PDB entry 7QO3 | electron microscopy, 6.10 A resolution (low resolution: residue-level contacts below are approximate; hydrogen-bond / salt-bridge calls are withheld) | chains Y and S of the 41 polymer chains in the assembly

Chain Y:
Name: 26S proteasome complex subunit SEM1
From: Saccharomyces cerevisiae
UniProt: O94742 (SEM1_YEAST); residues 1-89 here = UniProt positions 1-89
Sequence (89 residues; numbered 1 to 89; the number before each row is that of its first residue):
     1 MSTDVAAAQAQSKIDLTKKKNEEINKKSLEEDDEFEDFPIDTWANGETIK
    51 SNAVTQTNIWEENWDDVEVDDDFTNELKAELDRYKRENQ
Swiss-Prot annotation at these positions:
  - modified residue: Ser-2 (N-acetylserine), Ser-12 (Phosphoserine)

Chain S:
Name: 26S proteasome regulatory subunit RPN3
From: Saccharomyces cerevisiae
UniProt: P40016 (RPN3_YEAST); numbering as in UniProt (aligned over 1-523)
Sequence (523 residues; row label = number of the first residue in the row):
     1 MASTAVMMDVDSSGVNDLHHSEKKYAEEDQVQELLKVLNEISKTTLTLDP
    51 RYIWRSLKDLSSLRNQELLNAETLCFTVNVLYPDSSSFKKNLLKFITSNH
   101 KSSVPGSAELRNSYPASFYSVNTEKKTIEVTAEINCFMHLLVQLFLWDSK
   151 ELEQLVEFNRKVVIPNLLCYYNLRSLNLINAKLWFYIYLSHETLARSSEE
   201 INSDNQNIILRSTMMKFLKIASLKHDNETKAMLINLILRDFLNNGEVDSA
   251 SDFISKLEYPHTDVSSSLEARYFFYLSKINAIQLDYSTANEYIIAAIRKA
   301 PHNSKSLGFLQQSNKLHCCIQLLMGDIPELSFFHQSNMQKSLLPYYHLTK
   351 AVKLGDLKKFTSTITKYKQLLLKDDTYQLCVRLRSNVIKTGIRIISLTYK
   401 KISLRDICLKLNLDSEQTVEYMVSRAIRDGVIEAKINHEDGFIETTELLN
   451 IYDSEDPQQVFDERIKFANQLHDEYLVSMRYPEDKKTQQNEKSENGENDD
   501 DTLDGDLMDDMSDISDLDDLGFL
Disordered / not traced: 1-17, 493-523
Swiss-Prot annotation at these positions:
  - modified residue: Ala-2 (N-acetylalanine), Ser-454 (Phosphoserine)

Interface between chain Y and chain S:
Contacting residue pairs (95):
  Met-1(Y) with His-302(S); Leu-307(S); Asn-337(S); Met-338(S)
  Ser-2(Y) with His-302(S); Ser-336(S); Met-338(S)
  Thr-3(Y) with Ile-297(S); Asn-314(S); Met-338(S)
  Asp-4(Y) with Arg-298(S); Phe-332(S)
  Gln-9(Y) with Arg-298(S); Ala-300(S); His-302(S)
  Ala-10(Y) with His-302(S)
  Lys-13(Y) with Ser-266(S); Lys-299(S); His-302(S)
  Asp-15(Y) with Asn-303(S); Lys-305(S)
  Thr-17(Y) with Asp-59(S)
  Lys-18(Y) with Tyr-52(S); Arg-55(S); Ser-56(S)
  Lys-19(Y) with Ser-265(S); Ser-266(S); Ser-267(S)
  Lys-20(Y) with Lys-305(S)
  Asn-21(Y) with Lys-58(S); Ser-62(S); Tyr-186(S)
  Glu-22(Y) with Ser-265(S); Ser-267(S)
  Glu-23(Y) with Pro-301(S); Asn-303(S); Lys-305(S); Ser-306(S)
  Asn-25(Y) with Phe-185(S); Tyr-186(S)
  Lys-26(Y) with Ser-267(S); Ala-270(S); Arg-271(S); Ala-300(S); Phe-309(S)
  Lys-27(Y) with Ser-304(S); Lys-305(S); Gly-308(S)
  Ser-28(Y) with Trp-147(S); Leu-189(S)
  Leu-29(Y) with Phe-185(S); Arg-239(S); Arg-271(S); Tyr-275(S)
  Glu-30(Y) with Arg-239(S); Gly-308(S); Phe-309(S); Gln-312(S)
  Asp-32(Y) with Gly-308(S)
  Asp-33(Y) with Leu-307(S); Gly-308(S); Gln-311(S)
  Glu-34(Y) with Gly-308(S); Gln-311(S); Gln-312(S); Ser-341(S)
  Phe-35(Y) with Gln-311(S); Asn-337(S); Met-338(S); Lys-340(S); Ser-341(S)
  Asp-37(Y) with Lys-373(S)
  Phe-38(Y) with Lys-315(S); Ser-341(S)
  Pro-39(Y) with Lys-340(S)
  Asp-41(Y) with Lys-373(S)
  Thr-42(Y) with Leu-370(S)
  Gly-46(Y) with Lys-340(S)
  Thr-48(Y) with Leu-343(S); His-347(S); Tyr-367(S)
  Ser-51(Y) with Lys-350(S)
  Asn-52(Y) with Tyr-346(S)
  Val-54(Y) with His-334(S)
  Thr-55(Y) with His-334(S); Tyr-346(S)
  Asn-58(Y) with His-334(S)
  Glu-62(Y) with Leu-330(S); Ser-331(S); His-334(S)
  Trp-64(Y) with Leu-330(S); Lys-353(S)
  Asp-65(Y) with Leu-330(S)
  Asp-66(Y) with Lys-350(S); Lys-353(S)
Also at the interface, not in a pair above, chain Y (47 interface residues in all): Val-5, Ile-24, Glu-31, Asn-45, Ile-49, Val-67
Also at the interface, not in a pair above, chain S (63 interface residues in all): Leu-144, Tyr-188, Thr-193, Phe-274, Leu-310, Glu-329, Gln-335, Gln-339, Leu-354, Lys-359, Lys-366, Asp-374

In short:
47 residues of chain Y and 63 residues of chain S are in contact.
Here chain Y is 26S proteasome complex subunit SEM1 and chain S is 26S proteasome regulatory subunit RPN3,
both from Saccharomyces cerevisiae. Entry 7QO3 (Structure of the 26S proteasome-Ubp6 complex in the si state
(Core Particle and Lid)) was determined by electron microscopy.
